Entry 2JEB (X-ray diffraction, 2.40 A resolution); this record covers chains A and I of the 3 polymer chains in the assembly.

# Chain A
Protein: Exosome complex exonuclease 2
Source organism: Sulfolobus solfataricus
Notes: EC 3.1.13.-
Reference sequence: Q9UXC0 (ECX2_SULSO); numbering as in UniProt (aligned over 1-275)
Amino-acid sequence (277 residues; numbered -1 to 275; the number before each row is that of its first residue; numbers below 1 keep their minus sign (Gly-1 is residue -1)):
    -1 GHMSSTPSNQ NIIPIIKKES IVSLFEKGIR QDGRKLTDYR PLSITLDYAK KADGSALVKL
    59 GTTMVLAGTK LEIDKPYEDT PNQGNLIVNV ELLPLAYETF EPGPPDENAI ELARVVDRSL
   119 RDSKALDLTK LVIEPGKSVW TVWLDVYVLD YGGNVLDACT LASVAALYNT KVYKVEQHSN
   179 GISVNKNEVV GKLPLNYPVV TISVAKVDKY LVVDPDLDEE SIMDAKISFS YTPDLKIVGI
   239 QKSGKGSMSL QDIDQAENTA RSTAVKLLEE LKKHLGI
Not modelled in the structure: 176-179
Bound ions: Mn2+ near Asp72 (its only coordinating residue here)

# Chain I
Protein: Exosome complex RNA-binding protein 1
Source organism: Sulfolobus solfataricus
Reference sequence: Q9UXC4 (ECR1_SULSO); numbering as in UniProt (aligned over 1-249)
Amino-acid sequence (251 residues; numbered -1 to 249; the number before each row is that of its first residue; numbers below 1 keep their minus sign (Gly-1 is residue -1)):
    -1 GHMNMSQSQK IVLQPRSIVV PGELLAEGEF QIPWSPYILK INSKYYSTVV GLFDVKDTQF
    59 EVIPLEGSFY YPKINDIVIG LVEDVEIYGW VVDIKAPYKA YLPASNLLGR SINVGEDLRR
   119 YLDVGDYVIA RIENFDRSID PVLSVKGKDL GRVSNGIVID IMPVKVPRVI GKNKSMYETL
   179 TSKSGCSIFV ANNGRIWATC PSRFSEEILI EAIRKIENES HIKGLTDRIK QFIEEKLGER
   239 NASSGETKTN S
Not modelled in the structure: -1 to 7, 135-137, 182-186, 197-205, 222-249

# Chain A / chain I interface
Pairs across the interface (13; chain A residue first):
  Ile10(A) - Leu79(I)
  Ile10(A) - Val80(I)
  Ile10(A) - Val122(I)  hydrophobic
  Ile10(A) - Gly123(I)
  Pro12(A) - Leu79(I)  hydrophobic
  Pro12(A) - Gly123(I)
  Pro12(A) - Tyr125(I)
  Ile13(A) - Val122(I)
  Ile13(A) - Gly123(I)  hydrogen bond (backbone-backbone)
  Ile13(A) - Asp124(I)
  Ile14(A) - Tyr125(I)  hydrophobic
  Ile14(A) - Val151(I)
  Ile14(A) - Gly154(I)
Interface residues without a listed pair, chain I (9 interface residues in all): Glu81

# In short
4 residues of chain A and 9 residues of chain I are in contact; the contacts include 1 hydrogen bond. Its one
hydrogen bond, Ile13(A)-Gly123(I), is backbone to backbone.
Here chain A is Exosome complex exonuclease 2 and chain I is Exosome complex RNA-binding protein 1, both from
Sulfolobus solfataricus. Entry 2JEB (Structure of a 9-subunit archaeal exosome bound to Mn ions) was
determined by X-ray diffraction, deposited together with 2JE6.
